Entry 2DHH (X-ray diffraction, 2.80 A resolution); this record covers chains A and C of the 3 polymer chains in the assembly.

Chain A (and C):
Name: ACRB
From: Escherichia coli
Notes: chain C of this document is another copy of the same molecule, construct and numbering; everything in this record applies to it too
UniProt: P31224 (ACRB_ECOLI); residues 1-1049 here = UniProt positions 1-1049
Amino-acid sequence (1053 residues; each row starts with the number of its first residue):
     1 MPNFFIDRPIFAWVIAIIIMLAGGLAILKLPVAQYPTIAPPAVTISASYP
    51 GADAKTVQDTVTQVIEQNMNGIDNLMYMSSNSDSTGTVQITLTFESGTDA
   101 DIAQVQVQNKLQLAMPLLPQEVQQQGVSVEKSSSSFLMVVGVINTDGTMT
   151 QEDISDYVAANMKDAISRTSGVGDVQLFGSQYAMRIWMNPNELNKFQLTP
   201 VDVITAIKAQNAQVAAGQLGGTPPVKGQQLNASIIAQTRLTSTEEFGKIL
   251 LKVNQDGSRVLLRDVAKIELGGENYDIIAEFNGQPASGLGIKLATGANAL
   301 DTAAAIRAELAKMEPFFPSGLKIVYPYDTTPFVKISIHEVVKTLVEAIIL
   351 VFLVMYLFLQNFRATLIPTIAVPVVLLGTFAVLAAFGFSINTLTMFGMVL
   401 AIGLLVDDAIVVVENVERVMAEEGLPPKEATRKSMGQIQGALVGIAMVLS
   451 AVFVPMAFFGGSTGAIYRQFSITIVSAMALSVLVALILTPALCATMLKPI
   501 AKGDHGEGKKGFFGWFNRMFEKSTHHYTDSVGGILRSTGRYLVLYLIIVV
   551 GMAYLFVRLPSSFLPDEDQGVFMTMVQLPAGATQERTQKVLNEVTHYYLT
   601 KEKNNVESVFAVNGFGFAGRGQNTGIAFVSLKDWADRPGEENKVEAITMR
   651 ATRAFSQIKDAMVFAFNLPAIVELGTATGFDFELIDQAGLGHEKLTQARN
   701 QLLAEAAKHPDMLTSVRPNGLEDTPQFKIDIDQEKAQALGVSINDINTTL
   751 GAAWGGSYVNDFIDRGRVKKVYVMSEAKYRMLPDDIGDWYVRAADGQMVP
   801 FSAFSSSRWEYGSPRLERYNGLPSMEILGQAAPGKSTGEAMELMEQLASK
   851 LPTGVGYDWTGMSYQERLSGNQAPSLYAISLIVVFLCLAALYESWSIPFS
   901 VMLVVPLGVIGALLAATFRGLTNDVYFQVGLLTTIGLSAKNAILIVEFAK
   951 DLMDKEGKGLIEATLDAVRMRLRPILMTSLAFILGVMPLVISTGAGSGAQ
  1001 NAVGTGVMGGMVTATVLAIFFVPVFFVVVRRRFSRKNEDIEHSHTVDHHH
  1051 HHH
Disordered / not traced: 499-512, 1037-1053
Sequence notes: expression tag (1050-1053)
UniProt features mapped onto this chain:
  - mutagenesis: His-526 (H526Y: Partially restores chloramphenicol resistance to an AcrZ G30R mutant)

Interface between chain A and chain C:
Pairs across the interface (112):
  Tyr-49(A) with Gln-213(C)
  Gly-51(A) with Ala-215(C)
  Ala-52(A) with Ala-216(C); Ser-233(C)
  Thr-56(A) with Gln-213(C), hydrogen bond; Val-214(C)
  Asp-59(A) with Arg-239(C); Ile-763(C); Val-768(C)
  Thr-60(A) with Gln-213(C)
  Gln-63(A) with Gly-766(C); Arg-767(C); Val-768(C), hydrogen bond (side chain-backbone)
  Val-64(A) with Val-768(C), hydrophobic
  Gln-67(A) with Gln-181(C); Arg-767(C), hydrogen bond; Val-768(C)
  Met-69(A) with Arg-168(C)
  Asn-70(A) with Asp-164(C), hydrogen bond (side chain-backbone); Ser-167(C), hydrogen bond; Arg-168(C)
  Gly-71(A) with Ser-167(C)
  Asp-73(A) with Ser-170(C), hydrogen bond (backbone-side chain)
  Asn-74(A) with Ser-170(C)
  Leu-75(A) with Ser-170(C), hydrogen bond (backbone-side chain)
  Met-78(A) with Arg-168(C)
  Ser-84(A) with Gln-218(C)
  Ile-102(A) with Asp-101(C)
  Gln-106(A) with Lys-131(C), hydrogen bond
  Asn-109(A) with Gln-108(C), hydrogen bond
  Lys-110(A) with Gln-104(C); Val-129(C), hydrogen bond (side chain-backbone)
  Gln-112(A) with Gln-112(C), hydrogen bond
  Leu-113(A) with Gln-108(C); Val-127(C); Ser-128(C)
  Pro-116(A) with Gln-123(C); Gln-124(C)
  Leu-117(A) with Gln-124(C)
  Trp-187(A) with Pro-223(C), hydrophobic
  Tyr-275(A) with Thr-222(C); Pro-223(C), hydrophobic
  Asp-276(A) with Thr-222(C)
  Gly-581(A) with Asn-231(C)
  Ala-582(A) with Asn-231(C)
  Thr-583(A) with Gln-228(C), hydrogen bond (side chain-backbone); Gln-229(C)
  Gln-584(A) with Pro-224(C)
  Glu-585(A) with Val-225(C); Lys-226(C); Gly-227(C); Gln-228(C)
  Gln-622(A) with Gly-220(C); Gly-221(C), hydrogen bond (side chain-backbone); Asn-231(C)
  Gln-687(A) with Lys-312(C); Phe-316(C)
  Gln-726(A) with Ile-235(C)
  Phe-727(A) with Leu-219(C), hydrophobic; Ser-233(C), hydrogen bond (backbone-backbone); Ile-234(C); Ile-235(C), hydrogen bond (backbone-backbone)
  Lys-728(A) with Ile-235(C), hydrogen bond (side chain-backbone); Ala-236(C), hydrogen bond (side chain-backbone)
  Ile-729(A) with Ile-234(C), hydrophobic; Ile-235(C), hydrogen bond (backbone-backbone)
  Gln-733(A) with Gln-210(C); Gln-237(C)
  Glu-734(A) with Leu-250(C); Arg-259(C), salt bridge
  Gln-737(A) with Leu-250(C); Val-253(C)
  Ile-743(A) with Gln-237(C)
  Asn-747(A) with Val-214(C); Gln-237(C)
  Leu-750(A) with Ala-216(C), hydrophobic
  Trp-754(A) with Gly-217(C); Gln-218(C); Leu-219(C), hydrophobic; Ile-234(C), hydrophobic
  Gly-755(A) with Gly-217(C)
  Ala-777(A) with Pro-223(C); Pro-224(C); Val-225(C)
  Lys-778(A) with Val-225(C)
  Arg-780(A) with Gln-218(C); Leu-219(C); Gly-220(C); Gly-221(C); Pro-223(C), hydrogen bond (side chain-backbone)
  Met-781(A) with Leu-219(C); Gly-220(C); Pro-224(C), hydrophobic; Val-225(C); Gln-228(C)
  Pro-783(A) with Leu-219(C)
  Trp-809(A) with Leu-219(C), hydrophobic
  Asn-820(A) with Arg-168(C), hydrogen bond (backbone-side chain)
  Gly-821(A) with Arg-168(C)
  Gly-854(A) with Phe-316(C)
  Val-855(A) with Phe-316(C)
  Gly-856(A) with Phe-316(C)
  Asp-858(A) with Lys-312(C), salt bridge
  Leu-886(A) with Val-14(C), hydrophobic; Ile-17(C), hydrophobic
  Ala-890(A) with Ile-10(C); Phe-11(C); Val-14(C), hydrophobic
  Glu-893(A) with Ile-10(C)
  Ser-894(A) with Ile-10(C)
  Trp-895(A) with Ile-10(C); Trp-13(C), hydrophobic
Other interface residues (no listed pair), chain A (77 interface residues in all): Ile-72, Val-105, Asn-274, Arg-586, Pro-725, Gly-751, Leu-782, Arg-818, Leu-822, Pro-823, Ile-882, Val-883, Cys-887
Other interface residues (no listed pair), chain C (62 interface residues in all): Ile-18, Leu-21, Val-105, Ala-209, Leu-230, Ala-232, Thr-238, Lys-252

Summary:
The interface between chain A and chain C involves 77 residues on one side and 62 on the other, with 20
hydrogen bonds and 2 salt bridges. Among the polar pairs are Glu-734(A)/Arg-259(C), Asp-858(A)/Lys-312(C) and
Thr-56(A)/Gln-213(C).
Both chains are ACRB (Escherichia coli). Entry 2DHH (Crystal structure of a multidrug transporter reveal a
functionally rotating mechanism) was determined by X-ray diffraction (same publication as 2DR6 and 2DRD).
